6ILM - chains C and D of the 6 polymer chains in the assembly; structure by electron microscopy, 3.40 A resolution.

[Chain C]
Molecule: Capsid protein VP3
From: Echovirus E6
Sequence (238 residues; numbered 1 to 238; the number before each row is that of its first residue):
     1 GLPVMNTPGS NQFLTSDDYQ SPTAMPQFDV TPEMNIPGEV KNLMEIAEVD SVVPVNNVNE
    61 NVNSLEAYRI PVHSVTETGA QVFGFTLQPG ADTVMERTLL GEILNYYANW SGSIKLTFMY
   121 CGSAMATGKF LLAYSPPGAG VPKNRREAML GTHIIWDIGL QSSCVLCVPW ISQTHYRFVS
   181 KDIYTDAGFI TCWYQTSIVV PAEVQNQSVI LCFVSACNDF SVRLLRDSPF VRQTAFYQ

[Chain D]
Molecule: Capsid protein VP4
From: Echovirus E6
Sequence (68 residues; row label = number of the first residue in the row):
     1 GAQVSTQKTG AHETSLSASG NSIIHYTNIN YYKDAASNSA NRQDFTQDPG KFTEPVKDIM
    61 VKSLPALN
Unresolved in the structure: 15-21
Metal / ion sites: Na+ near Leu64 (its only coordinating residue here)

[Chain C / chain D interface]
Contacting residue pairs (28; chain C residue first):
  Asp17(C) - Arg42(D)
  Asp18(C) - Ser39(D)
  Asp18(C) - Ala40(D)
  Gln20(C) - Ile29(D)  hydrogen bond (side chain-backbone)
  Gln20(C) - Asn30(D)
  Gln20(C) - Tyr31(D)
  Gln20(C) - Ser37(D)
  Ser21(C) - Ser37(D)  hydrogen bond (backbone-side chain)
  Pro22(C) - Tyr32(D)
  Pro22(C) - Ser37(D)
  Thr23(C) - Asp34(D)
  Thr23(C) - Ser37(D)  hydrogen bond
  Pro26(C) - Asp34(D)
  Gln27(C) - Lys33(D)
  Gln27(C) - Asp34(D)  hydrogen bond (backbone-side chain)
  Glu39(C) - Lys51(D)  hydrogen bond (backbone-side chain)
  Val40(C) - Phe52(D)  hydrophobic
  Lys41(C) - Thr46(D)
  Asn42(C) - Gln47(D)
  Glu45(C) - Gln47(D)
  Glu45(C) - Asp48(D)  hydrogen bond (side chain-backbone)
  Glu45(C) - Lys51(D)  salt bridge
  Glu45(C) - Phe52(D)
  Glu48(C) - Pro49(D)
  Glu48(C) - Thr53(D)
  Val49(C) - Phe52(D)  hydrophobic
  Gln161(C) - Pro65(D)  hydrogen bond (side chain-backbone)
  Gln161(C) - Leu67(D)
Also at the interface, not in a pair above, chain C (22 interface residues in all): Ser16, Tyr19, Met25, Gly38, Met44, Leu160
Also at the interface, not in a pair above, chain D (23 interface residues in all): Asn28, Ala36, Asp44, Asn68

[Summary]
22 residues of chain C and 23 residues of chain D are in contact, with 7 hydrogen bonds and 1 salt bridge.
Polar pairs include Glu45(C)-Lys51(D), Gln20(C)-Ile29(D) and Ser21(C)-Ser37(D).
Here chain C is Capsid protein VP3 and chain D is Capsid protein VP4, both from Echovirus E6. Entry 6ILM
(Cryo-EM structure of Echovirus 6 complexed with its uncoating receptor FcRn at PH 7.4) was determined by
electron microscopy, deposited together with 6ILJ, 6ILK, 6ILL, 6ILN, 6ILO and 6ILP.
